PDB entry 7TKF | electron microscopy, 7.10 A resolution (low resolution: residue-level contacts below are approximate; hydrogen-bond / salt-bridge calls are withheld) | chains 5 and 6 of the 27 polymer chains in the assembly

[Chain 5 (and 6)]
Name: ATP synthase subunit 9
From: Saccharomyces cerevisiae
Notes: chain 6 of this document is another copy of the same molecule, construct and numbering; everything in this record applies to it too
UniProtKB: P61829 (ATP9_YEAST); residues 1-76 here = UniProt positions 1-76
Chain sequence (76 residues; numbered 1 to 76; the number before each row is that of its first residue):
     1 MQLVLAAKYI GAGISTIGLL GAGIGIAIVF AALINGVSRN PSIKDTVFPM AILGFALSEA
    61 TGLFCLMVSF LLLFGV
Disordered / not traced: 76 (chain 6: 1, 76)
Curated features (UniProtKB/Swiss-Prot):
  - site: E59 (Reversibly protonated during proton transport)
  - modified residue: M1 (N-formylmethionine)

[Chain 5 / chain 6 interface]
Residue-residue contacts (14):
  A7(5) - I10(6)
  G11(5) - Y9(6)
  G11(5) - I10(6)
  G11(5) - G13(6)
  I14(5) - G13(6)
  S15(5) - G13(6)
  G18(5) - T16(6)
  G18(5) - L20(6)
  G21(5) - L20(6)
  G21(5) - G23(6)
  G21(5) - I24(6)
  G25(5) - G23(6)
  N40(5) - S38(6)
  S58(5) - G23(6)
Other interface residues (no listed pair), chain 5 (12 interface residues in all): A22, G36, R39
Other interface residues (no listed pair), chain 6 (12 interface residues in all): A6, I17, A27, I34

[Summary]
The chain 5/chain 6 interface involves 12 residues from each chain.
Both chains are ATP synthase subunit 9 (Saccharomyces cerevisiae). Entry 7TKF (Yeast ATP synthase State
2binding(b) with 10 mM ATP backbone model) was determined by electron microscopy together with 7TJS, 7TJT,
7TJU, 7TJV, 7TJW, 7TJX and 30 further entries from the same study.
